1Y8R - chains A and B of the 3 polymer chains in the assembly; structure by X-ray diffraction, 2.75 A resolution.

[Chain A]
Protein: Ubiquitin-like 1 activating enzyme E1A
Organism: Homo sapiens
Reference sequence: Q9UBE0 (ULE1A_HUMAN); residue numbers follow UniProt; this construct covers 1-346
Amino-acid sequence (346 residues; row label = number of the first residue in the row):
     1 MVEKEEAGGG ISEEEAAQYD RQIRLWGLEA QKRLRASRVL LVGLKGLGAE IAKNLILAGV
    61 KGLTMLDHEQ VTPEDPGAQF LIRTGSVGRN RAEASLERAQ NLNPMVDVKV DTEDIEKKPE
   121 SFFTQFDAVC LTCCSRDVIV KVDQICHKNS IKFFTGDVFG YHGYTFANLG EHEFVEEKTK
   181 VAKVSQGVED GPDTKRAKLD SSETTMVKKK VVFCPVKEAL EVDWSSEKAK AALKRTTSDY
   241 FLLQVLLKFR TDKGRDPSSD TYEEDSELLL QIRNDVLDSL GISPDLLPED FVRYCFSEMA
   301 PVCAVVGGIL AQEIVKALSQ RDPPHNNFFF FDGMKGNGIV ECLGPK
Unresolved in the structure: 1-8, 180-202, 346
Swiss-Prot annotation at these positions:
  - modified residue: Met-1 (N-acetylmethionine), Val-2 (N-acetylvaline), Ser-12 (Phosphoserine), Lys-198 (N6-acetyllysine)
  - mutagenesis: Arg-21 (R21A: Abolishes ATP-dependent activation of SUMO proteins), Arg-24 to Trp-26 (Abolishes ATP-dependent activation of SUMO proteins)

[Chain B]
Protein: Ubiquitin-like 2 activating enzyme E1B
Organism: Homo sapiens
Reference sequence: Q9UBT2 (ULE1B_HUMAN); residues 1-640 here = UniProt positions 1-640
Amino-acid sequence (640 residues; row label = number of the first residue in the row):
     1 MALSRGLPRE LAEAVAGGRV LVVGAGGIGC ELLKNLVLTG FSHIDLIDLD TIDVSNLNRQ
    61 FLFQKKHVGR SKAQVAKESV LQFYPKANIV AYHDSIMNPD YNVEFFRQFI LVMNALDNRA
   121 ARNHVNRMCL AADVPLIESG TAGYLGQVTT IKKGVTECYE CHPKPTQRTF PGATIRNTPS
   181 EPIHCIVWAK YLFNQLFGEE DADQEVSPDR ADPEAAWEPT EAEARARASN EDGDIKRIST
   241 KEWAKSTGYD PVKLFTKLFK DDIRYLLTMD KLWRKRKPPV PLDWAEVQSQ GEETNASDQQ
   301 NEPQLGLKDQ QVLDVKSYAR LFSKSIETLR VHLAEKGDGA ELIWDKDDPS AMDFVTSAAN
   361 LRMHIFSMNM KSRFDIKSMA GNIIPAIATT NAVIAGLIVL EGLKILSGKI DQCRTIFLNK
   421 QPNPRKKLLV PCALDPPNPN CYVCASKPEV TVRLNVHKVT VLTLQDKIVK EKFAMVAPDV
   481 QIEDGKGTIL ISSEEGETEA NNHKKLSEFG IRNGSRLQAD DFLQDYTLLI NILHSEDLGK
   541 DVEFEVVGDA PEKVGPKQAE DAAKSITNGS DDGAQPSTST AQEQDDVLIV DSDEEDSSNN
   601 ADVSEEERSR KRKLDEKENL SAKRSRIEQK EELDDVIALD
Unresolved in the structure: 1-3, 219-239, 291-304, 551-640
Differences from the reference sequence: engineered mutation Ala-173 (Cys in Q9UBT2)
Swiss-Prot annotation at these positions:
  - binding site (ATP): Gly-24 to Gly-29, Asp-48, Asn-56 to Arg-59, Lys-72, Ser-95, Ile-96, Asp-117 to Arg-122
  - binding site (Zn(2+)): Cys-158, Cys-161, Cys-441, Cys-444
  - modified residue: Ser-207 (Phosphoserine), Lys-271 (N6-acetyllysine), Ser-507 (Phosphoserine), Ser-592 (Phosphoserine), Lys-613 (N6-acetyllysine)
  - cross-link (Glycyl lysine isopeptide (Lys-Gly)): Lys-164 (interchain with G-Cter in SUMO1), Lys-190 (interchain with G-Cter in SUMO), Lys-236 (interchain with G-Cter in SUMO1), Lys-257 (interchain with G-Cter in SUMO), Lys-271 (interchain with G-Cter in SUMO), Lys-275 (interchain with G-Cter in SUMO), Lys-371 (interchain with G-Cter in SUMO2), Lys-420 (interchain with G-Cter in SUMO1), Lys-540 (interchain with G-Cter in SUMO2), Lys-611 (interchain with G-Cter in SUMO), Lys-613 (interchain with G-Cter in SUMO), Lys-617 (interchain with G-Cter in SUMO), Lys-623 (interchain with G-Cter in SUMO)
  - natural variant: Gly-24 (G24V: In ACCES), Asn-56 (N56T: In ACCES), Arg-122 to Asp-640 (deletion: In ACCES), Arg-122 (R122G: In ACCES), Leu-267 to Asp-640 (deletion: In ACCES), Glu-483 (E483K: In ACCES)
  - mutagenesis: Asn-56 (N56A: Abolishes ATP-dependent activation of SUMO proteins), Leu-57 (L57A: Strongly reduces ATP-dependent activation of SUMO proteins), Arg-59 (R59A: Strongly reduces ATP-dependent activation of SUMO proteins), Lys-72 (K72A: Abolishes ATP-dependent activation of SUMO proteins), Asp-117 (D117A: Abolishes ATP-dependent activation of SUMO proteins), Thr-174 (T174A: Slightly reduced enzyme activity), His-184 (H184Q: No effect on enzyme activity), Ile-235 (I235A: Strongly reduced interaction with UBE2I; when associated with A-238), Ile-238 (I238A: Strongly reduced interaction with UBE2I; when associated with A-235), Asp-484 (Strongly reduced interaction with UBE2I), Gly-485 (G485GGGG: Strongly reduced interaction with UBE2I)
Metal / ion sites: Mg2+: Asp-117 (together with ATP); Zn2+: Cys-158, Cys-161, Cys-441, Cys-444
Residues lining bound ligands: ATP (adenosine-5'-triphosphate): Gly-24, Ala-25, Gly-26, Gly-27, Ile-47, Asp-48, Leu-49, Asp-50, Asn-56, Arg-59, Gln-60, Lys-72, Asp-94, Ser-95, Ile-96, Met-97, Ala-115, Leu-116, Asp-117, Asn-118, Ala-121
What the authors report for this chain:
  - conformationally variable residues (domain motion, side-chain flip): Arg-119, Asp-347, Tyr-442

[Interface between chain A and chain B]
Residue-residue contacts (94):
  Gly-9(A) with Gly-306(B), hydrogen bond (backbone-backbone)
  Glu-14(A) with Lys-65(B)
  Ala-17(A) with Ser-55(B)
  Gln-18(A) with Val-54(B); Ser-55(B); Asn-58(B)
  Asp-20(A) with Phe-374(B)
  Arg-21(A) with Ser-55(B); Asn-58(B); Arg-59(B); Ile-383(B); Pro-385(B); Ala-386(B)
  Gln-22(A) with Asn-58(B), hydrogen bond; Ala-386(B); Ile-387(B)
  Arg-24(A) with Phe-374(B), hydrogen bond (side chain-backbone); Lys-377(B); Ser-378(B), hydrogen bond; Ile-383(B); Pro-385(B)
  Leu-25(A) with Gly-143(B); Tyr-144(B), hydrophobic; Pro-385(B), hydrophobic; Ile-387(B), hydrophobic
  Trp-26(A) with Tyr-144(B); Ile-387(B), hydrophobic
  Leu-28(A) with Gly-306(B); Leu-307(B); Gln-310(B)
  Lys-32(A) with Leu-305(B)
  Glu-50(A) with Lys-34(B), salt bridge
  Lys-53(A) with Glu-31(B), salt bridge; Lys-34(B)
  Asn-54(A) with Ala-388(B); Thr-389(B)
  Leu-57(A) with Leu-57(B); Asn-58(B); Arg-59(B)
  Gly-77(A) with Leu-38(B)
  Ala-78(A) with Leu-38(B)
  Phe-80(A) with Lys-34(B); Leu-38(B), hydrophobic; Phe-83(B), hydrophobic
  Arg-83(A) with Gln-82(B), hydrogen bond
  Thr-84(A) with Gln-82(B); Pro-85(B)
  Arg-98(A) with Gln-82(B); Phe-83(B)
  Asn-101(A) with Gln-64(B)
  Leu-102(A) with Phe-61(B), hydrophobic
  Glu-176(A) with Gln-421(B)
  Arg-235(A) with Lys-426(B), hydrogen bond (backbone-side chain)
  Met-299(A) with Leu-7(B), hydrophobic; Leu-403(B), hydrophobic
  Ala-300(A) with Leu-38(B), hydrophobic; Thr-39(B)
  Pro-301(A) with Asn-35(B); Thr-39(B); Gly-396(B); Val-399(B), hydrophobic; Leu-400(B), hydrophobic
  Ala-304(A) with Asn-35(B); Ala-392(B)
  Val-305(A) with Val-393(B); Gly-396(B); Leu-397(B)
  Gly-308(A) with Thr-389(B)
  Gln-312(A) with Tyr-144(B); Ile-387(B); Thr-389(B), hydrogen bond
  Asp-322(A) with Tyr-144(B), hydrogen bond
  His-325(A) with Lys-420(B), hydrogen bond (side chain-backbone); Leu-428(B)
  Phe-331(A) with Leu-397(B), hydrophobic; Leu-400(B), hydrophobic; Leu-429(B), hydrophobic
  Gly-333(A) with Leu-400(B)
  Met-334(A) with Lys-404(B)
  Lys-335(A) with Pro-431(B)
  Gly-336(A) with Leu-429(B); Pro-431(B)
  Asn-337(A) with Lys-427(B); Leu-429(B); Pro-431(B)
  Gly-338(A) with Lys-426(B); Lys-427(B); Leu-428(B), hydrogen bond (backbone-backbone); Leu-429(B), hydrogen bond (backbone-backbone)
  Ile-339(A) with Lys-426(B)
  Val-340(A) with Pro-422(B), hydrophobic; Lys-426(B), hydrogen bond (backbone-backbone); Leu-428(B), hydrophobic
  Glu-341(A) with Lys-426(B), salt bridge
Other interface residues (no listed pair), chain A (57 interface residues in all): Tyr-19, Ile-23, Glu-29, Pro-76, Gln-79, Tyr-161, Thr-236, Ile-309, Ala-311, Lys-316, Pro-323, Phe-329
Other interface residues (no listed pair), chain B (59 interface residues in all): Leu-11, Ser-79, Tyr-84, Lys-308, Lys-346, Ile-384, Arg-414, Ile-416, Leu-418, Pro-424, Arg-425

[In short]
57 residues of chain A and 59 residues of chain B are in contact, with 12 hydrogen bonds and 3 salt bridges.
Polar contacts include Glu-50(A)/Lys-34(B), Lys-53(A)/Glu-31(B) and Glu-341(A)/Lys-426(B). Ligands of chain B:
ATP. From the paper: conformational variability at Arg-119(B), Asp-347(B) and Tyr-442(B).
Chain A is Ubiquitin-like 1 activating enzyme E1A and chain B is Ubiquitin-like 2 activating enzyme E1B, both
from Homo sapiens; the structure, Sumo E1 activating enzyme SAE1-SAE2-SUMO1-Mg-ATP complex, was determined by
X-ray diffraction (same publication as 1Y8Q).
